PDB entry 7ETJ | electron microscopy, 4.00 A resolution | chains B and Z of the 23 polymer chains in the assembly

# Chain B (and Z)
Protein: Major capsid protein
Source organism: Human cytomegalovirus
Notes: chain Z of this document is another copy of the same molecule, construct and numbering; everything in this record applies to it too
UniProtKB: A0A1U8QPG3 (A0A1U8QPG3_HCMV); numbering as in UniProt (aligned over 1-1370)
Sequence (1370 residues; each row starts with the number of its first residue):
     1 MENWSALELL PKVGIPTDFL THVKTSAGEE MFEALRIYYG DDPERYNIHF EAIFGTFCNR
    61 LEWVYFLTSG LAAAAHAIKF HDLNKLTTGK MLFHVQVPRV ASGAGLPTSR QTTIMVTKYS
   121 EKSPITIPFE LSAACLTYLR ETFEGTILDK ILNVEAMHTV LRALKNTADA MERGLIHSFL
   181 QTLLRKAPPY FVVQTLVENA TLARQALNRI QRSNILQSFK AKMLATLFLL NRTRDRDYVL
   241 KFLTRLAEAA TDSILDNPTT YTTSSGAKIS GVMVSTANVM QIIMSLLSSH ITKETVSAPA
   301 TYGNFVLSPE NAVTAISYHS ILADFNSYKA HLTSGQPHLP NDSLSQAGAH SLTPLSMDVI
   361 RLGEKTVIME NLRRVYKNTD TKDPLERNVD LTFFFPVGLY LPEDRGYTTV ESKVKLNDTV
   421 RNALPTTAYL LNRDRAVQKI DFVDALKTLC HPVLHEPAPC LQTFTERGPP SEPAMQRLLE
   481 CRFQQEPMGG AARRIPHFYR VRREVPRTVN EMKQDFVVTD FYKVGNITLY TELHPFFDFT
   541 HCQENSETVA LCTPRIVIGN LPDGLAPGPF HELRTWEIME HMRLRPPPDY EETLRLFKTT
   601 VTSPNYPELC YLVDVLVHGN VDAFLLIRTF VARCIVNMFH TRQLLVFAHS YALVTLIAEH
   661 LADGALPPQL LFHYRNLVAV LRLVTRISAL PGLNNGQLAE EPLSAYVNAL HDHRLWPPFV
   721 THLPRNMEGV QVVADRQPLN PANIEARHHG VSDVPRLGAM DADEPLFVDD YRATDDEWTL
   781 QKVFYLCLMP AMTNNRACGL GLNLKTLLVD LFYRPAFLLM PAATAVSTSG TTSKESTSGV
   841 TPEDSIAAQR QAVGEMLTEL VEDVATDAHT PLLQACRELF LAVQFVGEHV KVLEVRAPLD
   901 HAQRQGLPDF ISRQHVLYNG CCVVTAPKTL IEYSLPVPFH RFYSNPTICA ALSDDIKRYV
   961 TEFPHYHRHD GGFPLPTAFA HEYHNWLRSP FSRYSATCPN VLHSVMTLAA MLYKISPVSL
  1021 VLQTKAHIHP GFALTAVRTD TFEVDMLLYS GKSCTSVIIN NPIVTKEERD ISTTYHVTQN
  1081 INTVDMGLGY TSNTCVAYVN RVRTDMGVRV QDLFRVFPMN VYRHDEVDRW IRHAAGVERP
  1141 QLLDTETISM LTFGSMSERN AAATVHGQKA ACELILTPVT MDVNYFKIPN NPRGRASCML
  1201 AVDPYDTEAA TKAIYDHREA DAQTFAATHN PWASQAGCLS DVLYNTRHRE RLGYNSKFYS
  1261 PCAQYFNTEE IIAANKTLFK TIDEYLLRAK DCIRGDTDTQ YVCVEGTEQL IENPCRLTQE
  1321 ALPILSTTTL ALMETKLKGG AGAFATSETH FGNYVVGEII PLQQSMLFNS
Not modelled in the structure: 310-319, 346-349, 825-841 (chain Z: 473-485, 825-844)
Cystine bridges: Cys-481/Cys-542

# Interface between chain B and chain Z
Contacting residue pairs (76):
  Leu-7(B) with Thr-56(Z)
  Glu-8(B) with Glu-155(Z)
  Leu-9(B) with Glu-155(Z)
  Pro-11(B) with Thr-56(Z), hydrogen bond (backbone-side chain)
  Lys-12(B) with Thr-56(Z); Cys-58(Z)
  Val-13(B) with Thr-56(Z), hydrogen bond (backbone-backbone); Phe-57(Z); Cys-58(Z), hydrogen bond (backbone-backbone)
  Gly-14(B) with Cys-58(Z); Arg-60(Z)
  Ile-15(B) with Phe-57(Z), hydrophobic; Cys-58(Z), hydrogen bond (backbone-backbone); Asn-59(Z); Arg-60(Z), hydrogen bond (backbone-backbone)
  Thr-17(B) with Asn-59(Z); Asn-378(Z)
  His-22(B) with Lys-377(Z); Asn-378(Z), hydrogen bond (side chain-backbone); Thr-379(Z), hydrogen bond (side chain-backbone)
  Val-23(B) with Asn-378(Z)
  Gly-40(B) with Glu-130(Z)
  Asp-41(B) with Ser-132(Z); Cys-135(Z), hydrogen bond
  Pro-43(B) with Ser-132(Z); Ala-134(Z), hydrophobic
  Arg-45(B) with Glu-155(Z), salt bridge; Thr-159(Z), hydrogen bond
  Tyr-46(B) with Ala-134(Z), hydrophobic; Cys-135(Z), hydrogen bond; Tyr-138(Z), hydrophobic; Leu-152(Z); Glu-155(Z), hydrogen bond; Thr-159(Z)
  Phe-50(B) with Leu-148(Z), hydrophobic
  Thr-56(B) with Leu-7(Z); Pro-11(Z); Lys-12(Z); Val-13(Z), hydrogen bond (backbone-backbone)
  Phe-57(B) with Lys-12(Z); Val-13(Z); Ile-15(Z), hydrophobic
  Cys-58(B) with Lys-12(Z); Val-13(Z), hydrogen bond (backbone-backbone); Ile-15(Z), hydrogen bond (backbone-backbone)
  Asn-59(B) with Ile-15(Z); Thr-17(Z), hydrogen bond
  Arg-60(B) with Gly-14(Z); Ile-15(Z), hydrogen bond (backbone-backbone); Pro-16(Z)
  Glu-130(B) with Tyr-39(Z); Gly-40(Z); Asp-41(Z)
  Leu-131(B) with Asp-41(Z)
  Ser-132(B) with Asp-41(Z), hydrogen bond (backbone-side chain); Pro-43(Z); Tyr-46(Z)
  Ala-134(B) with Tyr-46(Z), hydrophobic
  Cys-135(B) with Tyr-46(Z), hydrogen bond
  Tyr-138(B) with Tyr-46(Z), hydrophobic
  Leu-148(B) with Phe-50(Z), hydrophobic
  Ile-151(B) with Leu-9(Z), hydrophobic
  Leu-152(B) with Tyr-46(Z); Ile-48(Z), hydrophobic
  Glu-155(B) with Glu-8(Z); Leu-9(Z); Arg-45(Z), salt bridge; Tyr-46(Z), hydrogen bond
  Ala-156(B) with Tyr-46(Z)
  Thr-159(B) with Arg-45(Z); Tyr-46(Z)
  Lys-377(B) with Phe-19(Z), hydrogen bond (side chain-backbone)
  Asn-378(B) with Thr-21(Z); His-22(Z); Val-23(Z)
  Thr-379(B) with His-22(Z), hydrogen bond (backbone-side chain)
Other interface residues (no listed pair), chain B (38 interface residues in all): Asp-380
Other interface residues (no listed pair), chain Z (41 interface residues in all): Ile-151, Ala-156

# Summary
The interface between chain B and chain Z involves 38 residues on one side and 41 on the other, with 21
hydrogen bonds and 2 salt bridges. Polar contacts include Arg-45(B)/Glu-155(Z), Pro-11(B)/Thr-56(Z) and
His-22(B)/Asn-378(Z).
Both chains are Major capsid protein (Human cytomegalovirus). Entry 7ETJ (C5 portal vertex in the
partially-enveloped virion capsid) was determined by electron microscopy (same publication as 7ET2, 7ET3, 7ETM
and 7ETO).
